PDB entry 3HBG | X-ray diffraction, 1.90 A resolution | chain A

[Chain A]
Molecule: Sulfite Oxidase mutant C185S
Source organism: Gallus gallus
Notes: fragment: rCSO C185S residues 94 to 466; engineered mutation(s): C185S
Sequence (466 residues; row label = number of the first residue in the row):
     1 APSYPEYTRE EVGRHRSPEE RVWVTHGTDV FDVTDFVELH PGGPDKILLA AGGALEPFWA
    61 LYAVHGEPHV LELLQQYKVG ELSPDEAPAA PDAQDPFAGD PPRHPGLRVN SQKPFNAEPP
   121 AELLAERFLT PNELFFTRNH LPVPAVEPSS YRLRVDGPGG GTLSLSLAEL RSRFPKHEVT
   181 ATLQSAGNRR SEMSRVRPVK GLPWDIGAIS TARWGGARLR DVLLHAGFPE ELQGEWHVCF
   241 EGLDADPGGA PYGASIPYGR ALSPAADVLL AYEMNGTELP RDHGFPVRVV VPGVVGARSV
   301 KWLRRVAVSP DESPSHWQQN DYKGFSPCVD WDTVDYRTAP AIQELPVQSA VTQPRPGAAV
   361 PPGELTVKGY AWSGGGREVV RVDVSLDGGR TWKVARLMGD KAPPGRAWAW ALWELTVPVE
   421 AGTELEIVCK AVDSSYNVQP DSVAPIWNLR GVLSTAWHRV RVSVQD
Not modelled in the structure: 1-93, 313-326, 334-339
Disulfide bonds: C239-C328
Ligand contacts:
  - hydroxy(dioxo)molybdenum (MOM): F136, R138, Q184, S185, A186, V295, G296, A297
  - MTE (phosphonic acidmono-(2-amino-5,6-dimercapto-4-oxo-3,7,8a,9,10,10a-hexahydro-4H-8-oxa-1,3,9,10-tetraaza-anthracen-7-ylmethyl)ester): F135, F136, T137, R138, N139, H140, L183, S185, G242, D244, Y252, D282, H283, R288, G296, A297, S299, V300, K301, W302

[In short]
Ligands of chain A: compound MTE and hydroxy(dioxo)molybdenum.
Chain A is Sulfite Oxidase mutant C185S (Gallus gallus); the structure, Structure of recombinant Chicken Liver
Sulfite Oxidase mutant C185S, was determined by X-ray diffraction together with 3HBP and 3HBQ from the same
study.
